Entry 8YD1 (electron microscopy, 2.81 A resolution); this record covers chains J and K of the 21 polymer chains in the assembly.

# Chain J (and K)
Molecule: ATP-dependent Clp protease proteolytic subunit 2
Organism: Mycobacterium tuberculosis H37Rv
Notes: EC 3.4.21.92; chain K of this document is another copy of the same molecule, construct and numbering; everything in this record applies to it too
UniProtKB: P9WPC3 (CLPP2_MYCTU); residues 30-210 here = UniProt positions 30-210
Sequence (181 residues; row label = number of the first residue in the row):
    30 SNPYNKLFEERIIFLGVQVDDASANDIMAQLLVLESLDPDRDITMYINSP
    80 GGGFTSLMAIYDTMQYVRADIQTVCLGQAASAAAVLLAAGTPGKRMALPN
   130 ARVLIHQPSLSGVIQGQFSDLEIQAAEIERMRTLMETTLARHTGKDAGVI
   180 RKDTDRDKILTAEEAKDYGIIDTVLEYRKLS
UniProt features mapped onto this chain:
  - active site: Ser-110 (Nucleophile), His-135
Small-molecule neighbours: bortezomib (BO2; N-[(1R)-1-(dihydroxyboryl)-3-methylbutyl]-N-(pyrazin-2-ylcarbonyl)-L-phenylalaninamide): Gly-80, Gly-81, Gly-82, Phe-83, Leu-86, Ser-110, Ala-111, His-135, Gln-136, Pro-137, Ser-138, Leu-139, Ser-140, Ile-157, Met-160, Met-164

# Interface between chain J and chain K
Residue-residue contacts (69):
  Pro-32(J) / Ala-58(K)
  Pro-32(J) / Gln-59(K)
  Pro-32(J) / Val-62(K)  hydrophobic
  Tyr-33(J) / Asn-54(K)  hydrogen bond (side chain-backbone)
  Tyr-33(J) / Asp-55(K)  hydrogen bond
  Tyr-33(J) / Ala-58(K)  hydrophobic
  Lys-35(J) / Val-62(K)
  Lys-35(J) / Ser-65(K)
  Lys-35(J) / Leu-66(K)
  Leu-36(J) / Ala-58(K)
  Leu-36(J) / Val-62(K)  hydrophobic
  Phe-43(J) / Asn-54(K)
  Phe-43(J) / Ala-58(K)  hydrophobic
  Gly-45(J) / Asn-54(K)
  Tyr-75(J) / Leu-61(K)  hydrophobic
  Asn-77(J) / Asp-50(K)
  Asn-77(J) / Ala-53(K)
  Asn-77(J) / Asn-54(K)
  Asn-77(J) / Met-57(K)
  Asn-77(J) / Ala-88(K)
  Pro-79(J) / Asp-50(K)
  Leu-105(J) / Asn-54(K)
  Leu-105(J) / Met-57(K)  hydrophobic
  Leu-105(J) / Met-87(K)
  Leu-105(J) / Ala-88(K)
  Leu-105(J) / Asp-91(K)
  Gly-106(J) / Thr-84(K)
  Gly-106(J) / Ala-88(K)
  Gln-107(J) / Asp-50(K)
  Gln-107(J) / Thr-84(K)  hydrogen bond
  Leu-127(J) / Asp-91(K)
  Pro-128(J) / Asp-91(K)
  Asn-129(J) / Met-87(K)
  Asn-129(J) / Tyr-90(K)
  Asn-129(J) / Asp-91(K)  hydrogen bond (backbone-side chain)
  Asn-129(J) / Leu-163(K)
  Ala-130(J) / Asp-91(K)
  Arg-131(J) / Thr-84(K)
  Arg-131(J) / Glu-156(K)  salt bridge
  Arg-131(J) / Met-160(K)
  Arg-185(J) / Gln-146(K)  hydrogen bond
  Arg-185(J) / Ser-148(K)
  Arg-185(J) / Ile-152(K)
  Asp-186(J) / Asp-149(K)
  Asp-186(J) / Ile-152(K)
  Asp-186(J) / Gln-153(K)  hydrogen bond
  Ile-188(J) / Ile-152(K)  hydrophobic
  Ile-188(J) / Glu-156(K)
  Thr-190(J) / Arg-159(K)
  Leu-204(J) / Tyr-95(K)  hydrophobic
  Glu-205(J) / Tyr-95(K)
  Tyr-206(J) / Tyr-90(K)
  Tyr-206(J) / Asp-91(K)  hydrogen bond
  Tyr-206(J) / Gln-94(K)
  Tyr-206(J) / Tyr-95(K)  hydrophobic
  Arg-207(J) / Glu-64(K)  salt bridge
  Arg-207(J) / Tyr-95(K)  hydrogen bond (backbone-backbone)
  Lys-208(J) / Gln-94(K)
  Lys-208(J) / Tyr-95(K)
  Lys-208(J) / Val-96(K)
  Lys-208(J) / Arg-97(K)
  Leu-209(J) / Gln-94(K)  hydrogen bond (backbone-side chain)
  Ser-210(J) / Met-93(K)  hydrogen bond (side chain-backbone)
  Ser-210(J) / Gln-94(K)
  Ser-210(J) / Val-96(K)
  Ser-210(J) / Ala-98(K)  hydrogen bond (side chain-backbone)
  Ser-210(J) / Asp-99(K)
  Ser-210(J) / Ile-100(K)
  Ser-210(J) / Thr-120(K)  hydrogen bond (backbone-side chain)
Interface residues without a listed pair, chain K (40 interface residues in all): Phe-37, Ala-51, Gly-119, Pro-121, Thr-167

# Overview
28 residues of chain J and 40 residues of chain K are in contact, with 12 hydrogen bonds and 2 salt bridges.
Among the polar pairs are Arg-131(J)/Glu-156(K), Arg-207(J)/Glu-64(K) and Tyr-33(J)/Asn-54(K). Chain J binds
bortezomib. UniProt lists active-site residues Ser-110(J) and His-135(J) on chain J.
Chain J and chain K are both ATP-dependent Clp protease proteolytic subunit 2 (Mycobacterium tuberculosis
H37Rv); the structure, CryoEM structure of M. tuberculosis ClpC1P1P2 complex bound to bortezomib, conformation
1, was determined by electron microscopy.
